9D8U - chain A; structure by X-ray diffraction, 2.00 A resolution.

Chain A:
Name: Cyclin-dependent kinase 6
Organism: Homo sapiens
Notes: EC 2.7.11.22
UniProtKB: Q00534 (CDK6_HUMAN); residue numbers follow UniProt; this construct covers 1-301
Chain sequence (307 residues; numbered 1 to 307; the number before each row is that of its first residue):
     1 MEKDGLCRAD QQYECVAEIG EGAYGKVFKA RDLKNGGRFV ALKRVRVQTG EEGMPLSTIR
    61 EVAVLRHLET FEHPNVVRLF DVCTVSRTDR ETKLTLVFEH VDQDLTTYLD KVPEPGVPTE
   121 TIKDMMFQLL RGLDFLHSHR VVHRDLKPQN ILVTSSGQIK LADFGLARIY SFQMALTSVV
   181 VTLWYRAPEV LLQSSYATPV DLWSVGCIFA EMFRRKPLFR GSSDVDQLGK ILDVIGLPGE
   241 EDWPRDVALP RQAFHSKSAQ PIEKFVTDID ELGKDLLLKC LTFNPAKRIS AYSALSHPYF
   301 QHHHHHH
Unresolved in the structure: 1-10, 48-54, 85-92, 168-180, 302-307
Construct notes: expression tag (302-307)
Ligand contacts: Atirmociclib (A1AZ4): I19, G20, E21, G22, V27, A41, K43, V77, F98, E99, H100, V101, D102, D104, Q149, N150, L152, A162, D163

Summary:
Bound to chain A: Atirmociclib.
Chain A is Cyclin-dependent kinase 6 (Homo sapiens); the structure, Crystal structure of CDK6 in complex with
atirmociclib, was determined by X-ray diffraction, deposited together with 9CSK.
